8COA - chains A and C of the 29 polymer chains in the assembly; structure by electron microscopy, 4.50 A resolution (low resolution: residue-level contacts below are approximate; hydrogen-bond / salt-bridge calls are withheld).

# Chain A (and C)
Name: Outer capsid protein VP4
Source organism: Rotavirus A
Notes: chain C of this document is another copy of the same molecule, construct and numbering; everything in this record applies to it too
UniProt: A0A1Q2TSK9 (A0A1Q2TSK9_9VIRU); residues 1-776 here = UniProt positions 1-776
Sequence (776 residues; row label = number of the first residue in the row):
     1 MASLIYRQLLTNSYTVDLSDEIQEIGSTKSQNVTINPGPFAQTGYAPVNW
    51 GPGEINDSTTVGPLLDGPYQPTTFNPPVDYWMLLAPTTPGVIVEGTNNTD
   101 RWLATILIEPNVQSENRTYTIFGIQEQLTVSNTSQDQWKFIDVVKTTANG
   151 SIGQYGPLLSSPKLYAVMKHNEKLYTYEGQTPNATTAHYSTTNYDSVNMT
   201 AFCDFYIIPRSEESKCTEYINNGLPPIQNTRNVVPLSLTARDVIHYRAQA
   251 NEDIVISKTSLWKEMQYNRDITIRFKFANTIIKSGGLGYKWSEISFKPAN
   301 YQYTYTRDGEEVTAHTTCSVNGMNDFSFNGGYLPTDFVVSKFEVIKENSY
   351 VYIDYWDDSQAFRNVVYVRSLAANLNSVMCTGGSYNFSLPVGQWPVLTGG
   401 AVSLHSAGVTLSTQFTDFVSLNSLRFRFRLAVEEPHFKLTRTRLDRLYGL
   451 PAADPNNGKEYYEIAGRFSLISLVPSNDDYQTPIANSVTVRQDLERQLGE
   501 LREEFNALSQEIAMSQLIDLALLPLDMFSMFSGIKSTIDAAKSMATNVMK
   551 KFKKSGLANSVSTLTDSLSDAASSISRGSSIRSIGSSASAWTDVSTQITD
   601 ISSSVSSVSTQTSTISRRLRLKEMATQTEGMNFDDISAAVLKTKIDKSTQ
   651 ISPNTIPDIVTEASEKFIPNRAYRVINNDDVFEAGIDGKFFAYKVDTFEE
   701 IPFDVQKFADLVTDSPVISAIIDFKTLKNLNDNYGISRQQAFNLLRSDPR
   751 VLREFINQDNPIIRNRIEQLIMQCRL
Not modelled in the structure: 1, 225-249, 478-493, 597-604 (chain C: 28-63, 246-260, 487-498, 574-582, 594-605)
Construct notes: conflict Thr185 (Arg in A0A1Q2TSK9), Met323 (Val in A0A1Q2TSK9), Ser737 (Thr in A0A1Q2TSK9), Arg738 (Lys in A0A1Q2TSK9)

# How chain A and chain C interact
Pairs across the interface - 34 pairs, chain A then chain C:
  Asn12(A) - Tyr14(C)
  Thr15(A) - Leu18(C)
  Ile22(A) - Ile22(C)
  Arg369(A) - Leu333(C)
  Ile512(A) - Ala572(C)
  Ala513(A) - Ala572(C)
  Gln516(A) - Ala571(C)
  Gln516(A) - Ala572(C)
  Gln516(A) - Ala588(C)
  Leu522(A) - Lys622(C)
  Leu522(A) - Gln627(C)
  Leu522(A) - Thr713(C)
  Leu522(A) - Asp714(C)
  Leu523(A) - Ala625(C)
  Pro524(A) - Ala625(C)
  Asp526(A) - Leu10(C)
  Phe528(A) - Leu10(C)
  Ser529(A) - Thr565(C)
  Lys542(A) - Glu21(C)
  Ser543(A) - Leu18(C)
  Ala545(A) - Tyr14(C)
  Thr546(A) - Tyr14(C)
  Lys642(A) - Thr565(C)
  Thr643(A) - Ser569(C)
  Thr643(A) - Ala572(C)
  Asp646(A) - Ser569(C)
  Pro749(A) - Asp714(C)
  Arg750(A) - Leu711(C)
  Arg750(A) - Asp714(C)
  Arg750(A) - Ser715(C)
  Arg753(A) - Ser587(C)
  Arg753(A) - Ser589(C)
  Arg753(A) - Thr713(C)
  Asn757(A) - Ser587(C)
Also at the interface, not in a pair above, chain A (29 interface residues in all): Glu511, Leu520, Met527, Lys535, Glu754
Also at the interface, not in a pair above, chain C (31 interface residues in all): Thr11, Thr335, Ala558, Val561, Leu564, Asp566, Leu568, Ser573, Ser586, Trp591, Asp710

# Overview
29 residues of chain A and 31 residues of chain C are in contact.
Chain A and chain C are both Outer capsid protein VP4 (Rotavirus A); the structure, in situ Subtomogram
average of Immature Rotavirus TLP spike, was determined by electron microscopy together with 8CO6 and 8BP8
from the same study.
